5FHS - chains S and T of the 28 polymer chains in the assembly; structure by X-ray diffraction, 2.70 A resolution.

Chain S:
Protein: Proteasome subunit alpha type-6
Source organism: Saccharomyces cerevisiae (strain ATCC 204508 / S288c)
Notes: EC 3.4.25.1
UniProtKB: P40302 (PSA6_YEAST); residues 0-233 here correspond to UniProt positions 1-234 (UniProt number = residue number + 1)
Amino-acid sequence (234 residues; each row starts with the number of its first residue; numbering starts at 0):
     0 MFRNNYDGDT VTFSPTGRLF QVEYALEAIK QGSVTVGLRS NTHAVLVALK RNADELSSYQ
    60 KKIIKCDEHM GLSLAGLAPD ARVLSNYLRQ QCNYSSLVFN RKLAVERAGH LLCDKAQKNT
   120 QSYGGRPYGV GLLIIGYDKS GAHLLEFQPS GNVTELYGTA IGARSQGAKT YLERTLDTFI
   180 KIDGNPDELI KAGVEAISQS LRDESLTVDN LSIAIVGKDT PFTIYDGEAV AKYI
Disordered / not traced: 0-2
Swiss-Prot annotation at these positions:
  - modified residue: Ser13 (Phosphoserine)
  - cross-link: Lys190 (Glycyl lysine isopeptide (Lys-Gly) (interchain with G-Cter in ubiquitin))

Chain T:
Protein: Probable proteasome subunit alpha type-7
Source organism: Saccharomyces cerevisiae (strain ATCC 204508 / S288c)
Notes: EC 3.4.25.1
UniProtKB: P21242 (PSA7_YEAST); residues -3 to 284 here correspond to UniProt positions 1-288 (UniProt number = residue number + 4)
Amino-acid sequence (288 residues; each row starts with the number of its first residue; numbers below 1 keep their minus sign (Met-3 is residue -3)):
    -3 MTSIGTGYDL SNSVFSPDGR NFQVEYAVKA VENGTTSIGI KCNDGVVFAV EKLITSKLLV
    57 PQKNVKIQVV DRHIGCVYSG LIPDGRHLVN RGREEAASFK KLYKTPIPIP AFADRLGQYV
   117 QAHTLYNSVR PFGVSTIFGG VDKNGAHLYM LEPSGSYWGY KGAATGKGRQ SAKAELEKLV
   177 DHHPEGLSAR EAVKQAAKII YLAHEDNKEK DFELEISWCS LSETNGLHKF VKGDLLQEAI
   237 DFAQKEINGD DDEDEDDSDN VMSSDDENAP VATNANATTD QEGDIHLE
Disordered / not traced: -3 to 1, 245-284
Swiss-Prot annotation at these positions:
  - modified residue: Thr-2 (N-acetylthreonine)

How chain S and chain T interact:
Pairs across the interface - 63 pairs, chain S then chain T:
  Asn4(S) with Leu6(T)
  Tyr5(S) with Asp5(T), hydrogen bond; Leu6(T), hydrophobic
  Thr9(S) with Arg126(T)
  Val10(S) with Gln19(T), hydrogen bond (backbone-side chain); Asn123(T); Ser124(T); Val125(T); Arg126(T)
  Thr11(S) with Leu6(T); Gln19(T)
  Phe12(S) with Gln19(T), hydrogen bond (backbone-side chain); Tyr22(T); Ala23(T), hydrophobic; Arg126(T); Pro127(T)
  Ser13(S) with Tyr22(T)
  Pro14(S) with Tyr22(T), hydrophobic; Lys25(T)
  Thr15(S) with Lys25(T)
  Gly16(S) with Tyr22(T); Lys25(T); Ala26(T)
  Leu18(S) with Leu77(T), hydrophobic; Arg126(T)
  His109(S) with Arg82(T)
  Cys112(S) with Arg82(T)
  Asp113(S) with Arg82(T), salt bridge; Asn86(T)
  Gln116(S) with Pro79(T); Asp80(T); His83(T), hydrogen bond; Arg126(T)
  Thr119(S) with Arg126(T), hydrogen bond (backbone-side chain)
  Gln120(S) with His119(T); Val125(T); Arg126(T), hydrogen bond (backbone-backbone); Pro127(T); Phe128(T)
  Ser121(S) with Ser124(T)
  Tyr122(S) with Ser124(T), hydrogen bond (backbone-backbone)
  Ser149(S) with Pro79(T)
  Gly150(S) with Pro79(T)
  Asn151(S) with Ile78(T); Pro79(T)
  Thr153(S) with Leu55(T); Asn60(T)
  Glu154(S) with Val56(T); Lys59(T); Asn60(T), hydrogen bond (backbone-side chain)
  Leu155(S) with Leu54(T); Leu55(T), hydrophobic; Val56(T)
  Tyr156(S) with Leu54(T), hydrogen bond (backbone-backbone); Leu55(T); Val56(T); Pro57(T)
  Gly157(S) with Leu54(T)
  Lys168(S) with Leu54(T)
  Leu171(S) with Leu54(T)
  Glu172(S) with Ser52(T), hydrogen bond; Lys53(T)
  Leu175(S) with Lys53(T)
Other interface residues (no listed pair), chain S (37 interface residues in all): Arg38, Glu105, Lys117, His142, Val152, Phe178
Other interface residues (no listed pair), chain T (30 interface residues in all): Gly129

In short:
Chain S and chain T form an interface of 37 and 30 residues respectively, with 10 hydrogen bonds and 1 salt
bridge. Polar pairs include Asp113(S)-Arg82(T), Tyr5(S)-Asp5(T) and Val10(S)-Gln19(T).
Chain S is Proteasome subunit alpha type-6 and chain T is Probable proteasome subunit alpha type-7, both from
Saccharomyces cerevisiae (strain ATCC 204508 / S288c); the structure, Yeast 20S proteasome beta5-K33A mutant
(propeptide expressed in trans) in complex with Carfilzomib, was determined by X-ray diffraction (same
publication as 5CZ4, 5CZ5, 5CZ6, 5CZ7, 5CZ8, 5CZ9 and 16 further entries).
